PDB entry 5CP6 | X-ray diffraction, 2.60 A resolution | chains J and E of the 10 polymer chains in the assembly

[Chain J]
Molecule: 145-nt DNA strand
Sequence (145 nucleotides; row label = number of the first residue in the row; numbers below 1 keep their minus sign (DA-72 is residue -72)):
   -72 ATCAATATCC ACCTGCAGAT ACTACCAAAA GTGTATTTGG AAACTGCTCC ATCAAAAGGC
   -12 ATGTTCAGCT GATTCAGCTG AACATGCCTT TTGATGGAGC AGTTTCCAAA TACACTTTTG
    48 GTAGTATCTG CAGGTGGATA TTGAT
Bound ions: Ru ion near DG-15 (its only coordinating residue here)
Residues lining bound ligands: RUH ((ethane6-5,8,9,10-tetrahydroanthracene)Ru(II)(ethylene-diamine)Cl): DA-16, DG-15, DG-14

[Chain E]
Name: Histone H3.2
From: Xenopus laevis
UniProt: P84233 (H32_XENLA); residues 1-135 here correspond to UniProt positions 2-136 (UniProt number = residue number + 1)
Amino-acid sequence (135 residues; each row starts with the number of its first residue):
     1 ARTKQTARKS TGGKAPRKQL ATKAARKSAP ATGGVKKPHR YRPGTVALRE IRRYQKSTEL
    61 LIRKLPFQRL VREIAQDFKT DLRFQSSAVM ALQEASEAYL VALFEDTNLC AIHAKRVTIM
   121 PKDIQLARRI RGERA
Disordered / not traced: 1-37, 134-135
Construct notes: variant Ala102 (Gly103 in P84233)
Bound ions: Mg2+: Asp77 (shared with 1 residue of chain D)

[Chain J / chain E interface]
Pairs across the interface (25; chain J residue first):
  DC-23(J) with Arg83(E), phosphate contact; Phe84(E), sugar contact; Gln85(E), phosphate contact; Ser86(E), hydrogen bond to the phosphate
  DA-22(J) with Arg72(E), salt bridge to the phosphate; Arg83(E), phosphate contact; Phe84(E), hydrogen bond to the phosphate
  DC-13(J) with Arg63(E), phosphate contact
  DA-6(J) with Pro43(E), phosphate contact
  DG-5(J) with Arg42(E), salt bridge to the phosphate; Pro43(E), sugar contact
  DC-4(J) with Val117(E), phosphate contact; Thr118(E), hydrogen bond to the phosphate
  DT-3(J) with Arg116(E), phosphate contact; Val117(E), hydrogen bond to the phosphate; Thr118(E), hydrogen bond to the phosphate
  DG-2(J) with Arg116(E), phosphate contact; Met120(E), phosphate contact
  DT69(J) with Tyr41(E), phosphate contact; Thr45(E), phosphate contact
  DG70(J) with His39(E), hydrogen bond to the sugar; Arg40(E), sugar contact; Tyr41(E), phosphate contact; Arg42(E), hydrogen bond to the phosphate; Thr45(E), hydrogen bond to the phosphate
Also at the interface, not in a pair above, chain J (13 interface residues in all): DG-14, DT-8, DA71
Also at the interface, not in a pair above, chain E (17 interface residues in all): Lys115

[In short]
The interface between chain J and chain E involves 13 residues on one side and 17 on the other; the contacts
include 8 hydrogen bonds and 2 salt bridges. Among the polar pairs are DG70(J)-His39(E), DC-23(J)-Ser86(E) and
DA-22(J)-Phe84(E). Chain J binds compound RUH.
Here chain J is a 145-nt DNA strand and chain E is Histone H3.2 (Xenopus laevis). Entry 5CP6 (Nucleosome Core
Particle with Adducts from the Anticancer Compound,
[(eta6-5,8,9,10-tetrahydroanthracene)Ru(ethylenediamine)Cl][PF6]) was determined by X-ray diffraction.
